8UCK - chains c and g of the 10 polymer chains in the assembly; structure by electron microscopy, 3.26 A resolution.

[Chain c]
Name: Cytochrome c oxidase subunit 3
From: Komagataella pastoris
UniProt: F2R0J6 (F2R0J6_KOMPC); residues 1-268 here = UniProt positions 1-268
Amino-acid sequence (268 residues; numbered 1 to 268; the number before each row is that of its first residue):
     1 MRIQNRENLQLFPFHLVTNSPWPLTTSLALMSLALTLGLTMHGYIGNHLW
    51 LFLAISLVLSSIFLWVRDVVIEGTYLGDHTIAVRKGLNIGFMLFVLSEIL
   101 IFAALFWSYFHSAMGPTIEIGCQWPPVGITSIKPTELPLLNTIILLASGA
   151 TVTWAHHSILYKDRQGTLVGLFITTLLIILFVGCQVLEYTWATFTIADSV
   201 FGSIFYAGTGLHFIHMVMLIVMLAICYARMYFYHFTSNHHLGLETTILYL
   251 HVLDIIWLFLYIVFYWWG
Differences from the reference sequence: conflict Ile45 (Met in F2R0J6), Ile55 (Met in F2R0J6), Ile62 (Met in F2R0J6), Ile81 (Met in F2R0J6), Ile89 (Met in F2R0J6), Ile101 (Met in F2R0J6), Ile120 (Met in F2R0J6), Ile129 (Met in F2R0J6), Ile132 (Met in F2R0J6), Ile143 (Met in F2R0J6), Ile247 (Met in F2R0J6), Leu248 (Thr in F2R0J6)
Residues lining bound ligands:
  - phosphatidylethanolamine (PTY), molecule 1: His15, Val17, Leu30, Ile62, Trp65, Val66, Val69, Glu72, His79, Val83, Leu87, Gly90, Phe94
  - phosphatidylethanolamine (PTY), molecule 2: Leu59, Ile62, Phe63, Val66, Val69, Val70, Gly73, Thr74, His79, Leu87, Phe91, Met218, Val221, Met222, Ile225, Arg229, His234, Phe235, His239, His240, Leu241, Gly242

[Chain g]
Name: Cytochrome c oxidase subunit 7
From: Komagataella pastoris
UniProt: F2QS38 (F2QS38_KOMPC); residues 3-60 here correspond to UniProt positions 23-80 (UniProt number = residue number + 20)
Amino-acid sequence (58 residues; numbered 3 to 60; the number before each row is that of its first residue):
     3 TATEKIIELQKFYQSTNKPIYAAHPRSKYYLIPYFGLLGVSVAATLFYTG
    53 RACFGIKD

[Interface between chain c and chain g]
Contacting residue pairs (41):
  Thr18(c) - Ile22(g)
  Asn19(c) - Tyr23(g)
  Pro21(c) - Tyr23(g)
  Trp22(c) - Tyr23(g)  hydrophobic
  Trp22(c) - Leu33(g)  hydrophobic
  Thr25(c) - Tyr36(g)  hydrogen bond
  Met31(c) - Val44(g)  hydrophobic
  Ser32(c) - Thr47(g)
  Leu35(c) - Thr47(g)
  Leu35(c) - Thr51(g)
  Thr36(c) - Thr47(g)
  Leu39(c) - Tyr50(g)
  Leu39(c) - Thr51(g)
  His42(c) - Lys59(g)  hydrogen bond (backbone-side chain)
  Tyr44(c) - Tyr50(g)
  Tyr44(c) - Ala54(g)  hydrophobic
  Tyr44(c) - Ile58(g)
  Tyr44(c) - Lys59(g)
  Tyr44(c) - Asp60(g)
  Ile45(c) - Tyr50(g)  hydrophobic
  Ile45(c) - Asp60(g)
  Trp50(c) - Ala46(g)  hydrophobic
  Leu57(c) - Tyr36(g)  hydrophobic
  Leu57(c) - Leu39(g)
  Leu57(c) - Leu40(g)  hydrophobic
  Leu57(c) - Ser43(g)
  Ser60(c) - Tyr36(g)
  Ser61(c) - Tyr36(g)
  Leu64(c) - Tyr36(g)  hydrophobic
  Asp68(c) - Tyr23(g)
  Ile71(c) - Tyr15(g)  hydrophobic
  Glu72(c) - Ile22(g)
  Thr74(c) - Gln12(g)  hydrogen bond (backbone-side chain)
  Tyr75(c) - Ile8(g)  hydrophobic
  Tyr75(c) - Leu11(g)  hydrophobic
  Tyr75(c) - Gln12(g)
  Leu76(c) - Tyr15(g)
  Leu76(c) - Ile22(g)  hydrophobic
  Tyr233(c) - Thr5(g)
  Tyr233(c) - Glu6(g)
  Tyr233(c) - Ile8(g)
Also at the interface, not in a pair above, chain c (32 interface residues in all): Ser20, Leu28, Ala29, Leu53, Arg67, Phe232, His234
Also at the interface, not in a pair above, chain g (26 interface residues in all): Gln16, Tyr32, Phe37, Val42

[In short]
32 residues of chain c and 26 residues of chain g are in contact; the contacts include 3 hydrogen bonds. Polar
contacts include Thr25(c)-Tyr36(g), His42(c)-Lys59(g) and Thr74(c)-Gln12(g). Chain c binds
phosphatidylethanolamine.
Chain c is Cytochrome c oxidase subunit 3 and chain g is Cytochrome c oxidase subunit 7, both from
Komagataella pastoris; the structure, Komagataella pastoris Cytochrome c oxidase (9 subunits) in complex with
human VMAT2, was determined by electron microscopy.
